Entry 1MU5 (X-ray diffraction, 2.00 A resolution); this record covers chain A.

== Chain A ==
Molecule: Type II DNA topoisomerase VI Subunit B
Organism: Sulfolobus shibatae
Notes: EC 5.99.1.3
UniProt: O05207 (TOP6B_SULSH); residues 2-470 here = UniProt positions 2-470
Amino-acid sequence (471 residues; row label = number of the first residue in the row; note: 1 number in that range is skipped by the numbering (no residue carries it; nothing is unmodelled there); numbers below 1 keep their minus sign (Gly-1 is residue -1)):
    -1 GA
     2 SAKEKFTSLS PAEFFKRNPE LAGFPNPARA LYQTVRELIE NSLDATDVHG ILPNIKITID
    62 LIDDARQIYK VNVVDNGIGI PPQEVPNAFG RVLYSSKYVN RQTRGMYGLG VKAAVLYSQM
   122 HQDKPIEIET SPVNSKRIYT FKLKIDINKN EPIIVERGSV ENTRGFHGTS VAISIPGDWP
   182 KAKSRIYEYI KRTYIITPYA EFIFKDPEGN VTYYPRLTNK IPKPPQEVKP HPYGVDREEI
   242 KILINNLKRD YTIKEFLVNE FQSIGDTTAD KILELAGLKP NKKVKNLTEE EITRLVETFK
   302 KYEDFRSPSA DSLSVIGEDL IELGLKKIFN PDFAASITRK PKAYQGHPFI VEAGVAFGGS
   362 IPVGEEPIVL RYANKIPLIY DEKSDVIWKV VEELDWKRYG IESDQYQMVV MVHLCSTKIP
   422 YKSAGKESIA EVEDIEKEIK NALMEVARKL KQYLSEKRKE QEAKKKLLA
Disordered / not traced: -1 to 0, 2-9, 97
Sequence notes: expression tag (-1 to 0)
UniProt features mapped onto this chain:
  - binding site (ATP): Asn42, Asp76, Ser96 to Lys98, Met107 to Lys113, Lys427
Metal / ion sites: Ca2+ site 1 near Arg105 (its only coordinating residue here); Ca2+ site 2: Glu393, Leu395

== In short ==
Glu393 and Leu395 coordinate Ca2+ site 2. UniProt lists 13 ATP-binding residues.
Chain A is Type II DNA topoisomerase VI Subunit B (Sulfolobus shibatae); the structure, Structure of
topoisomerase subunit, was determined by X-ray diffraction, deposited together with 1MX0.
